PDB entry 1M3D | X-ray diffraction, 2.00 A resolution | chains B and F of the 6 polymer chains in the assembly

Chain B:
Protein: Type IV Collagen Noncollagenous Domain- Alpha1
From: Bos taurus
Notes: fragment: NC1 domain (Residues 1-229)
UniProt: Q7SIB2 (Q7SIB2_BOVIN); residues 1-229 here = UniProt positions 1-229
Sequence (229 residues; each row starts with the number of its first residue):
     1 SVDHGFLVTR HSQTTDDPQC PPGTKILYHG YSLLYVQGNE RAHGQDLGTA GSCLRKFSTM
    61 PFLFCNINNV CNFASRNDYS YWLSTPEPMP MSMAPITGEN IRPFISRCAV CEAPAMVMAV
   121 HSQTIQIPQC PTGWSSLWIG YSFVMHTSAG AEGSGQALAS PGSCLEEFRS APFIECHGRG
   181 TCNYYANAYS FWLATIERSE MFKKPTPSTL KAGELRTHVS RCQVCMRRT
Unresolved in the structure: 1-5
Cystine bridges: Cys-20/Cys-111, Cys-53/Cys-108, Cys-65/Cys-71, Cys-130/Cys-225, Cys-164/Cys-222, Cys-176/Cys-182

Chain F:
Protein: Type IV Collagen Noncollagenous Domain- Alpha2
From: Bos taurus
Notes: fragment: NC1 domain (Residues 1-227)
UniProt: Q7SIB3 (Q7SIB3_BOVIN); residues 1-227 here = UniProt positions 1-227
Sequence (227 residues; row label = number of the first residue in the row):
     1 ISIGYLLVKH SQTDQEPMCP VGMNKLWSGY SLLYFEGQEK AHNQDLGLAG SCLARFSTMP
    61 FLYCNPGDVC YYASRNDKSY WLSTTAPLPM MPVAEEDIRP YISRCSVCEA PAVAIAVHSQ
   121 DVSIPHCPAG WRSLWIGYSF LMHTAAGDEG GGQSLVSPGS CLEDFRATPF IECNGARGTC
   181 HYYANKYSFW LTTIPEQSFQ GTPSADTLKA GLIRTHISRC QVCMKNL
Unresolved in the structure: 1-3, 227
Cystine bridges: Cys-19/Cys-108, Cys-52/Cys-105, Cys-64/Cys-70, Cys-127/Cys-223, Cys-161/Cys-220, Cys-173/Cys-180
Bound ions: lutetium (III) ion near Asp-148 (its only coordinating residue here)

How chain B and chain F interact:
Contacting residue pairs - 53 pairs, chain B then chain F:
  Asn-39(B) / Ala-146(F)
  Asn-39(B) / Gly-147(F)  hydrogen bond (side chain-backbone)
  Asn-39(B) / Asn-185(F)  hydrogen bond
  Glu-40(B) / Glu-36(F)
  Glu-40(B) / Glu-39(F)
  Glu-40(B) / Lys-78(F)  salt bridge
  Glu-40(B) / Ala-146(F)
  Glu-40(B) / Gly-147(F)
  Glu-40(B) / Glu-149(F)
  Asn-66(B) / Ala-184(F)
  Ala-74(B) / Arg-177(F)  hydrogen bond (backbone-side chain)
  Ser-75(B) / Asn-174(F)
  Ser-75(B) / Tyr-183(F)  hydrogen bond (backbone-side chain)
  Arg-76(B) / Ala-146(F)
  Arg-76(B) / Glu-172(F)  salt bridge
  Arg-76(B) / Asn-174(F)
  Arg-76(B) / Arg-177(F)
  Arg-76(B) / Tyr-183(F)
  Arg-76(B) / Asn-185(F)  hydrogen bond
  Asn-77(B) / Asn-76(F)  hydrogen bond
  Asn-77(B) / Asp-77(F)
  Asn-77(B) / Lys-78(F)
  Asn-77(B) / Asn-174(F)  hydrogen bond
  Asp-78(B) / Asn-76(F)
  Tyr-79(B) / Glu-39(F)  hydrogen bond
  Tyr-79(B) / Asn-76(F)
  Met-93(B) / Val-69(F)  hydrophobic
  Met-93(B) / Tyr-71(F)  hydrogen bond (backbone-side chain)
  Pro-95(B) / Ser-74(F)
  Ser-148(B) / Arg-75(F)
  Ala-149(B) / Gln-38(F)
  Ala-149(B) / Glu-39(F)
  Ala-149(B) / Arg-75(F)
  Gly-150(B) / Gln-38(F)
  Gly-150(B) / Glu-39(F)  hydrogen bond (backbone-side chain)
  Glu-175(B) / Arg-75(F)  salt bridge
  His-177(B) / Arg-75(F)
  His-177(B) / Asn-76(F)
  Gly-178(B) / Arg-177(F)
  Arg-179(B) / Ala-73(F)  hydrogen bond (side chain-backbone)
  Arg-179(B) / Ser-74(F)  hydrogen bond (side chain-backbone)
  Arg-179(B) / Arg-75(F)  hydrogen bond (side chain-backbone)
  Arg-179(B) / Asn-76(F)
  Arg-179(B) / Asn-174(F)
  Arg-179(B) / Ala-176(F)
  Arg-179(B) / Arg-177(F)
  Asn-183(B) / Tyr-71(F)
  Tyr-185(B) / Tyr-63(F)
  Tyr-185(B) / Ser-74(F)  hydrogen bond (side chain-backbone)
  Tyr-185(B) / Arg-75(F)
  Ala-186(B) / Asn-65(F)
  Asn-187(B) / Gln-38(F)
  Asn-187(B) / Arg-75(F)  hydrogen bond
Also at the interface, not in a pair above, chain B (27 interface residues in all): Gln-37, Phe-64, Asn-72, Met-89, Tyr-184
Also at the interface, not in a pair above, chain F (26 interface residues in all): Pro-92, Ala-145, Asp-148

In short:
27 residues of chain B face 26 of chain F across their interface, with 15 hydrogen bonds and 3 salt bridges.
Polar contacts include Glu-40(B)/Lys-78(F), Arg-76(B)/Glu-172(F) and Glu-175(B)/Arg-75(F).
Chain B is Type IV Collagen Noncollagenous Domain- Alpha1 and chain F is Type IV Collagen Noncollagenous
Domain- Alpha2, both from Bos taurus; the structure, Structure of Type IV Collagen NC1 Domains, was determined
by X-ray diffraction.
